Entry 8FYH (electron microscopy, 3.40 A resolution); this record covers chains I and G of the 13 polymer chains in the assembly.

# Chain I
Molecule: Polycomb protein EED
From: Homo sapiens
UniProtKB: O75530 (EED_HUMAN); residue numbers follow UniProt; this construct covers 1-441
Chain sequence (441 residues; each row starts with the number of its first residue):
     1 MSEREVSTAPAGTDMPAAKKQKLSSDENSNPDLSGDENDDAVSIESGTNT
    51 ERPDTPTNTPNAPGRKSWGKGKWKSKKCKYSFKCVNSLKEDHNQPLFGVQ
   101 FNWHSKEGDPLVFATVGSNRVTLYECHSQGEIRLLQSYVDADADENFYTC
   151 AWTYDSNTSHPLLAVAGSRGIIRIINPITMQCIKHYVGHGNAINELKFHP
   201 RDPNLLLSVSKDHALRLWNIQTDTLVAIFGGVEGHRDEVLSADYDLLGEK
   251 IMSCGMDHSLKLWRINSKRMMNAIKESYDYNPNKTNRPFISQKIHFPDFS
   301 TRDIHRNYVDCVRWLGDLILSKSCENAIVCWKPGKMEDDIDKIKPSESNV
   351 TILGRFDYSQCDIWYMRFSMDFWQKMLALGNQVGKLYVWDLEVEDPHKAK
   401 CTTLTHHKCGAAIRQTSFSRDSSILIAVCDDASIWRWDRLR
Not modelled in the structure: 1-74
Curated features (UniProtKB/Swiss-Prot):
  - modified residue: Ser2 (N-acetylserine), Ser34 (Phosphoserine), Thr55 (Phosphothreonine), Lys66 (N6,N6,N6-trimethyllysine), Lys197 (N6,N6,N6-trimethyllysine), Lys268 (N6,N6,N6-trimethyllysine), Lys284 (N6,N6,N6-trimethyllysine)
  - natural variant: Asn194 (N194S: In COGIS), Arg236 (R236G: In COGIS; R236T: In COGIS), His258 (H258Y: In COGIS), Arg302 (R302G: In COGIS; R302S: In COGIS)
  - mutagenesis: Phe97 (F97A: Abolishes binding to H3K27me3), Tyr148 (Y148A: Abolishes binding to H3K27me3), Ile193 (I193N: Impairs interaction with EZH2), Leu196 (L196P: Impairs interaction with EZH2), Ser300 to Thr301 (Impairs interaction with the matrix protein MA of HIV-1), His305 to Tyr308 (Impairs interaction with the matrix protein MA of HIV-1), Trp364 (W364A: Abolishes binding to H3K27me3; W364L: Abolishes binding to H3K27me3), Tyr365 (Y365A: Abolishes binding to H3K27me3)

# Chain G
Molecule: Histone-lysine N-methyltransferase EZH2
From: Homo sapiens
Notes: EC 2.1.1.356
UniProtKB: Q15910 (EZH2_HUMAN), isoform Q15910-2; residue numbers follow UniProt; this construct covers 1-751
Chain sequence (751 residues; each row starts with the number of its first residue):
     1 MGQTGKKSEKGPVCWRKRVKSEYMRLRQLKRFRRADEVKSMFSSNRQKIL
    51 ERTEILNQEWKQRRIQPVHILTSVSSLRGTRECSVTSDLDFPTQVIPLKT
   101 LNAVASVPIMYSWSPLQQNFMVEDETVLHNIPYMGDEVLDQDGTFIEELI
   151 KNYDGKVHGDRECGFINDEIFVELVNALGQYNDDDDDDDGDDPEEREEKQ
   201 KDLEDHRDDKESRPPRKFPSDKIFEAISSMFPDKGTAEELKEKYKELTEQ
   251 QLPGALPPECTPNIDGPNAKSVQREQSLHSFHTLFCRRCFKYDCFLHRKC
   301 NYSFHATPNTYKRKNTETALDNKPCGPQCYQHLEGAKEFAAALTAERIKT
   351 PPKRPGGRRRGRLPNNSSRPSTPTINVLESKDTDSDREAGTETGGENNDK
   401 EEEEKKDETSSSSEANSRCQTPIKMKPNIEPPENVEWSGAEASMFRVLIG
   451 TYYDNFCAIARLIGTKTCRQVYEFRVKESSIIAPAPAEDVDTPPRKKKRK
   501 HRLWAAHCRKIQLKKDGSSNHVYNYQPCDHPRQPCDSSCPCVIAQNFCEK
   551 FCQCSSECQNRFPGCRCKAQCNTKQCPCYLAVRECDPDLCLTCGAADHWD
   601 SKNVSCKNCSIQRGSKKHLLLAPSDVAGWGIFIKDPVQKNEFISEYCGEI
   651 ISQDEADRRGKVYDKYMCSFLFNLNNDFVVDATRKGNKIRFANHSVNPNC
   701 YAKVMMVNGDHRIGIFAKRAIQTGEELFFDYRYSQADALKYVGIEREMEI
   751 P
Not modelled in the structure: 1-21, 125-164, 180-220, 232-237, 251-256, 349-425, 483-519, 743-751
Disulfide bonds: Cys325-Cys457
Bound ions: Zn2+ site 1: Cys286, Cys289, Cys294, His297; Zn2+ site 2: Cys528, His530, Cys535, Cys539; Zn2+ site 3: Cys528, Cys541, Cys548, Cys552; Zn2+ site 4: Cys535, Cys548, Cys554, Cys558; Zn2+ site 5: Cys565, Cys567, Cys571, Cys576; Zn2+ site 6: Cys565, Cys578, Cys585, Cys590; Zn2+ site 7: Cys571, Cys585, Cys593, Cys606
Curated features (UniProtKB/Swiss-Prot):
  - region: Lys39 to Val68 (Interaction with EED)
  - modified residue (Phosphoserine): Ser21, Ser76
  - glycosylation: Ser75 (O-linked (GlcNAc) serine)
  - cross-link: Lys634 (Glycyl lysine isopeptide (Lys-Gly) (interchain with G-Cter in SUMO2))
  - natural variant: Pro132 (P132S: In WVS), Tyr133 (Y133C: In WVS), Met134 (M134T: In WVS), Tyr153 (deletion: In WVS), Lys156 (K156E: In WVS), Asp185 (D185H: Decreased histone methyltransferase activity), His279 (H279R: In WVS), Cys571 (C571W: Found in a patient with myelodysplastic syndrome and myelodysplastic-myeloproliferative neoplasms), Lys740 (E740K: In WVS; uncertain significance; this construct carries the variant)
  - mutagenesis: Ser21 (S21A: Enhances methyltransferase activity towards 'Lys-27' of histone H3 and abrogates phosphorylation by PKB/AKT1 ...), Ser75 (S75A: Reduced protein stability)
What the authors report for this chain:
  - mutagenesis - R566A/K568A/Q575A: unchanged binding to G4 RNA
  - mutagenesis - R566Y/K568Y/Q575Y: increased binding to G4 RNAs
  - mutagenesis - R566Y/K568Y/Q575Y: unchanged binding to dsDNA

# How chain I and chain G interact
Contacting residue pairs (90; chain I residue first):
  Cys84(I) with Leu89(G), hydrophobic
  Asn86(I) with Leu89(G)
  Ser87(I) with Thr86(G); Ser87(G); Asp88(G), hydrogen bond (backbone-backbone)
  Leu88(I) with Val85(G), hydrophobic; Thr86(G); Ser87(G)
  Lys89(I) with Ser84(G); Val85(G); Thr86(G), hydrogen bond (backbone-backbone)
  Asp91(I) with Glu82(G); Cys83(G); Ser84(G), hydrogen bond (backbone-backbone)
  Trp103(I) with Trp60(G), hydrogen bond (backbone-side chain)
  His104(I) with Ile65(G)
  Ser105(I) with Trp60(G), hydrogen bond (backbone-side chain)
  Lys106(I) with Arg64(G); Ile65(G)
  Asp109(I) with Ile65(G)
  Val112(I) with Val68(G), hydrophobic
  Gln129(I) with Phe91(G)
  Gly130(I) with Phe91(G)
  Glu131(I) with Phe91(G)
  Ile132(I) with Gln94(G), hydrogen bond (backbone-side chain)
  Arg133(I) with Gln94(G)
  Leu134(I) with Val85(G), hydrophobic; Gln94(G), hydrogen bond (backbone-side chain)
  Leu135(I) with His69(G); Ile70(G); Leu71(G), hydrogen bond (backbone-backbone)
  Gln136(I) with His69(G); Leu71(G)
  Ser137(I) with Leu98(G); Lys99(G), hydrogen bond (backbone-backbone)
  Tyr138(I) with Lys99(G); Leu101(G), hydrophobic
  Val139(I) with Leu98(G), hydrophobic; Lys99(G), hydrogen bond (backbone-backbone); Thr100(G); Leu101(G), hydrogen bond (backbone-backbone)
  Asp142(I) with Ala103(G)
  Tyr154(I) with Arg63(G), hydrogen bond
  Thr158(I) with Gln66(G)
  Ser159(I) with Ile65(G); Gln66(G), hydrogen bond (backbone-backbone)
  His160(I) with Gln66(G), hydrogen bond
  Pro161(I) with Gln66(G)
  Arg169(I) with Val104(G), hydrogen bond (side chain-backbone); Ser106(G)
  Ile171(I) with Val104(G), hydrophobic; Ala105(G)
  Arg173(I) with Leu101(G); Asn102(G), hydrogen bond (side chain-backbone)
  Ile178(I) with Pro67(G)
  Cys182(I) with Asn102(G)
  Val187(I) with Ala105(G); Val107(G), hydrophobic
  His189(I) with Val107(G)
  Gly190(I) with Ile109(G); Met110(G), hydrogen bond (backbone-backbone)
  Lys211(I) with Tyr111(G)
  Asp212(I) with Met110(G); Ser112(G), hydrogen bond (backbone-backbone)
  His213(I) with Tyr111(G); Ser112(G)
  Leu315(I) with Ile49(G)
  Gly316(I) with Ile49(G); Arg52(G), hydrogen bond (backbone-side chain)
  Asp317(I) with Arg52(G)
  Leu318(I) with Phe42(G), hydrophobic; Asn45(G)
  Cys330(I) with Phe42(G), hydrophobic
  Met336(I) with Glu37(G)
  Leu353(I) with Met41(G), hydrophobic
  Phe372(I) with Thr53(G); Leu56(G), hydrophobic; Asn57(G)
  Trp373(I) with Arg46(G); Ile49(G); Thr53(G); Asn57(G)
  Gln374(I) with Arg46(G), hydrogen bond (backbone-side chain)
  Leu391(I) with Arg46(G), hydrogen bond (backbone-side chain)
  Glu392(I) with Arg46(G), salt bridge
  Asp395(I) with Phe42(G)
  Pro396(I) with Phe42(G)
  Lys408(I) with Asp88(G)
  Arg420(I) with Asn57(G); Trp60(G)
Also at the interface, not in a pair above, chain I (75 interface residues in all): Val85, Glu90, Glu107, Pro110, Tyr124, Asp140, Phe147, Ile175, Pro177, His185, Arg201, Val232, Leu246, Leu247, His295, Lys332, Lys375, His406, Trp435
Also at the interface, not in a pair above, chain G (53 interface residues in all): Val38, Leu50, Ile55, Arg81, Ile96, Pro97, Ser114, Pro115, Lys685

# Overview
Chain I and chain G form an interface of 75 and 53 residues respectively; the contacts include 21 hydrogen
bonds and 1 salt bridge. Polar contacts include Glu392(I)-Arg46(G), Trp103(I)-Trp60(G) and Ser105(I)-Trp60(G).
The paper reports that R566Y/K568Y/Q575Y of chain G increase binding to G4 RNAs; R566A/K568A/Q575A of chain G
leave binding to G4 RNA unchanged.
Here chain I is Polycomb protein EED and chain G is Histone-lysine N-methyltransferase EZH2, both from Homo
sapiens. Entry 8FYH (G4 RNA-mediated PRC2 dimer) was determined by electron microscopy.
